PDB entry 8JBF | electron microscopy, 3.00 A resolution | chains D and E of the 6 polymer chains in the assembly

# Chain D
Molecule: Guanine nucleotide-binding protein G(I)/G(S)/G(T) subunit beta-1
Source organism: Rattus norvegicus
UniProt: P54311 (GBB1_RAT); residues 2-340 here = UniProt positions 2-340
Sequence (377 residues; each row starts with the number of its first residue; numbers below 1 keep their minus sign (His-10 is residue -10)):
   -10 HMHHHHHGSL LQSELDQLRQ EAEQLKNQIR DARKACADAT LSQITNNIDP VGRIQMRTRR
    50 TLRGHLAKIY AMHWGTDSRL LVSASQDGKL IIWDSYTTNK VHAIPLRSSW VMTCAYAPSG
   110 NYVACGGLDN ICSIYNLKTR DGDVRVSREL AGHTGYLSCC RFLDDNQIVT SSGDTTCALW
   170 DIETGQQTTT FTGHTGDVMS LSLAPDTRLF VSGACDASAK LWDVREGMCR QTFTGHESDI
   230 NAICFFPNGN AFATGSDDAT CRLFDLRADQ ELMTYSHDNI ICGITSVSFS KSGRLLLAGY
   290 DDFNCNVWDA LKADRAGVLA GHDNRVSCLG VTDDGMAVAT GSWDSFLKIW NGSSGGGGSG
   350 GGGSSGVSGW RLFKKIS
Disordered / not traced: -10 to 2, 341-366
Sequence notes: expression tag (-10 to 1, 341-366); conflict Asp130 (Glu in P54311), Asp132 (Asn in P54311)
Swiss-Prot annotation at these positions:
  - modified residue: Ser2 (N-acetylserine), His266 (Phosphohistidine)

# Chain E
Molecule: ScFv16 nanobody
Source organism: Mus musculoides
Notes: antibody fragment or engineered binder
Sequence (304 residues; each row starts with the number of its first residue; note: 15 numbers in that range are skipped by the numbering (no residue carries them; nothing is unmodelled there); a row labelled like 120A-120P holds insertion residues (120A, then the next letters in order); numbers below 1 keep their minus sign (Met-36 is residue -36)):
   -36 MLLVNQSHQG FNKEHTSKMV SAIVLYVLLA AAAHSAFAVQ LVESGGGLVQ PGGSRKLSCS
    24 ASGFAFSSFG MHWVRQAPEK GLEWVAYISS GSGTIYYADT VKGRFTISRD DPKNTLFLQM
    84 TSLRSEDTAM YYCVRSIYYY GSSPFDFWGQ GTTLTVS
120A-120P AGGGGSGGGGSGGGGS
   136 SDIVMTQATS SVPVTPGESV SISCRSSKSL LHSNGNTYLY WFLQRPGQSP QLLIYRMSNL
   196 ASGVPDRFSG SGSGTAFTLT ISRLEAEDVG VYYCMQHLEY PLTFGAGTKL ELVDENLYFQ
   256 GASHHHHHHH H
Disordered / not traced: -36 to 1, 120A-120P, 248-266

# Chain D / chain E interface
Residue-residue contacts (11):
  Asp66(D) - Tyr103(E)
  Arg68(D) - Tyr103(E)
  Leu69(D) - Tyr103(E)  hydrophobic
  Val90(D) - Tyr102(E)  hydrophobic
  Arg129(D) - Val2(E)
  Arg129(D) - Arg98(E)  hydrogen bond (backbone-side chain)
  Asp130(D) - Gly26(E)
  Asp130(D) - Phe27(E)
  Asp130(D) - Ala28(E)  hydrogen bond (backbone-backbone)
  Asp130(D) - Phe32(E)
  Gly131(D) - Phe32(E)
Also at the interface, not in a pair above, chain D (11 interface residues in all): Asp83, His91, Leu126, Asp132
Also at the interface, not in a pair above, chain E (10 interface residues in all): Ser31, Ile100

# In short
Chain D and chain E form an interface of 11 and 10 residues respectively, with 2 hydrogen bonds. Polar pairs
include Arg129(D)-Arg98(E) and Asp130(D)-Ala28(E).
Chain D is Guanine nucleotide-binding protein G(I)/G(S)/G(T) subunit beta-1 (Rattus norvegicus) and chain E is
ScFv16 nanobody (Mus musculoides); the structure, Senktide bound to active human neurokinin 3 receptor in
complex with Gq, was determined by electron microscopy.
